1DOZ - chain A; structure by X-ray diffraction, 1.80 A resolution.

Chain A:
Name: Ferrochelatase
Source organism: Bacillus subtilis
Notes: EC 4.99.1.1
Reference sequence: P32396 (HEMH_BACSU); residues 2-310 here = UniProt positions 2-310
Sequence (309 residues; numbered 2 to 310; the number before each row is that of its first residue):
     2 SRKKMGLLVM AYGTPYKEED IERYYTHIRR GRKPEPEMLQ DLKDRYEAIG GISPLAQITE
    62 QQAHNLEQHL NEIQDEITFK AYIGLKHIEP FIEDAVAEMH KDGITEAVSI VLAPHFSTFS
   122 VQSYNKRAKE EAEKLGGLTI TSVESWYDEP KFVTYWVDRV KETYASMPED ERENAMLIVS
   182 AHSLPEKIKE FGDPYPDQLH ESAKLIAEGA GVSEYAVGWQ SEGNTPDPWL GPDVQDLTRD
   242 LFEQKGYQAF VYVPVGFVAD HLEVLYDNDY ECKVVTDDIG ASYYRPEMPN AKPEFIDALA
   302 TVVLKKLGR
Bound ions: Mg2+ near Glu20 (its only coordinating residue here)

Summary:
Chain A is Ferrochelatase (Bacillus subtilis); the structure, Crystal structure of ferrochelatase, was
determined by X-ray diffraction, deposited together with 1C9E and 1C1H.
